Entry 8RII (X-ray diffraction, 2.30 A resolution); this record covers chain A.

# Chain A
Name: Beta-lactamase
Source organism: Mycobacterium tuberculosis
Notes: EC 3.5.2.6
UniProtKB: P9WKD3 (BLAC_MYCTU); the construct lacks a stretch of the UniProt sequence and is renumbered around it, so the offset changes along the chain: 29-83 = UniProt 43-97; 86-145 = UniProt 98-157; 146-238 = UniProt 162-254; 240-252 = UniProt 255-267; 1 more segments
Chain sequence (265 residues; numbered 29 to 293 plus 4 insertion-coded residues; 4 numbers in that range are skipped by the numbering (no residue carries them; nothing is unmodelled there); the number before each row is that of its first residue; a row labelled like 145A-145D holds insertion residues (145A, then the next letters in order)):
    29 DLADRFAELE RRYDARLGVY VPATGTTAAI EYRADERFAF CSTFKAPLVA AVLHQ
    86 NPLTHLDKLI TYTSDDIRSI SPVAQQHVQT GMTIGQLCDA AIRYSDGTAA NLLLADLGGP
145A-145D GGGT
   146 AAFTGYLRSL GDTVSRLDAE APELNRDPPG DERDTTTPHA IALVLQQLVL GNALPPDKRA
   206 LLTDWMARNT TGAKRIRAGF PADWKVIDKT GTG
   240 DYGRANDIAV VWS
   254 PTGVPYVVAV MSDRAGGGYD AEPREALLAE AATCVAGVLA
Sequence notes: engineered mutation Ala166 (Glu182 in P9WKD3)
Swiss-Prot annotation at these positions:
  - active site: Ser70 (Acyl-ester intermediate)
  - binding site (substrate): Ser130, Thr235 to Thr237
  - site: Lys73 (Increases nucleophilicity of active site Ser), Ile105 (Functions as a gatekeeper residue that regulates substrate accessibility to the enzyme active site)

# In short
Curated annotation (UniProt) lists active-site residue Ser70 and 4 substrate-binding residues.
Chain A is Beta-lactamase (Mycobacterium tuberculosis); the structure, Structure of E166A BlaC from
Mycobacterium tuberculosis at pH 6.5, was determined by X-ray diffraction, deposited together with 8RFZ and
8RG2.
